Entry 8WKK (electron microscopy, 3.30 A resolution); this record covers chains V and a of the 96 polymer chains in the assembly.

[Chain V (and a)]
Protein: Flagellar basal-body rod protein FlgC
From: Salmonella enterica subsp. enterica serovar Typhimurium str. LT2
Notes: chain a of this document is another copy of the same molecule, construct and numbering; everything in this record applies to it too
UniProt: P0A1I7 (FLGC_SALTY); residues 1-134 here = UniProt positions 1-134
Sequence (134 residues; row label = number of the first residue in the row):
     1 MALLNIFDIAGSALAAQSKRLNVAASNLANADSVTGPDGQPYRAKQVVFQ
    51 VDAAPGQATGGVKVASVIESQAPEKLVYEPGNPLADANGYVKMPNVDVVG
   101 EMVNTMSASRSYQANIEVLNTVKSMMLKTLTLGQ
Not modelled in the structure: 1

[How chain V and chain a interact]
Residue-residue contacts - 49 pairs, chain V then chain a:
  Leu-21(V) with Val-122(a), hydrophobic; Met-125(a), hydrophobic
  Asn-22(V) with Asn-5(a); Ile-9(a)
  Ala-25(V) with Ile-6(a), hydrophobic; Ile-9(a)
  Ser-26(V) with Thr-59(a); Gly-60(a), hydrogen bond (side chain-backbone)
  Leu-28(V) with Asn-115(a); Val-118(a), hydrophobic
  Ala-29(V) with Ile-9(a), hydrophobic; Ala-13(a), hydrophobic; Val-62(a); Asn-115(a)
  Asn-30(V) with Val-51(a); Gly-60(a); Gly-61(a), hydrogen bond (side chain-backbone); Val-62(a)
  Asp-32(V) with Phe-49(a); Ser-107(a), hydrogen bond; Ser-111(a), hydrogen bond
  Ser-33(V) with Phe-49(a)
  Val-34(V) with Phe-49(a)
  Thr-35(V) with Val-48(a); Phe-49(a), hydrogen bond (backbone-backbone); Gln-50(a); Val-51(a), hydrogen bond (backbone-backbone)
  Gly-36(V) with Val-51(a)
  Pro-37(V) with Val-51(a)
  Lys-45(V) with Gln-57(a), hydrogen bond (side chain-backbone); Ala-58(a), hydrogen bond (side chain-backbone)
  Pro-83(V) with Ile-68(a), hydrophobic
  Met-102(V) with Ala-114(a); Glu-117(a)
  Thr-105(V) with Thr-121(a)
  Ser-109(V) with Thr-121(a); Met-125(a)
  Tyr-112(V) with Met-125(a), hydrophobic; Thr-129(a), hydrogen bond
  Gln-113(V) with Ser-124(a); Met-125(a); Lys-128(a)
  Ile-116(V) with Lys-128(a); Thr-129(a)
  Glu-117(V) with Lys-128(a)
  Leu-119(V) with Leu-132(a), hydrophobic
  Asn-120(V) with Thr-131(a); Leu-132(a)
  Lys-123(V) with Gly-133(a), hydrogen bond (side chain-backbone)
Also at the interface, not in a pair above, chain V (30 interface residues in all): Leu-14, Val-23, Tyr-42, Asn-82, Leu-84
Also at the interface, not in a pair above, chain a (33 interface residues in all): Gln-17, Gln-46, Ala-53

[Overview]
Chain V and chain a form an interface of 30 and 33 residues respectively; the contacts include 10 hydrogen
bonds. Polar contacts include Ser-26(V)/Gly-60(a), Asn-30(V)/Gly-61(a) and Asp-32(V)/Ser-107(a).
Chain V and chain a are both Flagellar basal-body rod protein FlgC (Salmonella enterica subsp. enterica
serovar Typhimurium str. LT2); the structure, Cryo-EM structure of the whole rod with export apparatus and
hook within the flagellar motor-hook complex ..., was determined by electron microscopy together with 8WHT,
8WIW, 8WK3, 8WK4, 8WKI, 8WKQ and 11 further entries from the same study.
